PDB entry 7PAV | X-ray diffraction, 2.20 A resolution | chains A and B

[Chain A (and B)]
Protein: Mucosa-associated lymphoid tissue lymphoma translocation protein 1
Organism: Homo sapiens
Notes: EC 3.4.22.-; chain B of this document is another copy of the same molecule, construct and numbering; everything in this record applies to it too
Reference sequence: Q9UDY8 (MALT1_HUMAN); residues 339-719 here = UniProt positions 339-719
Amino-acid sequence (388 residues; row label = number of the first residue in the row):
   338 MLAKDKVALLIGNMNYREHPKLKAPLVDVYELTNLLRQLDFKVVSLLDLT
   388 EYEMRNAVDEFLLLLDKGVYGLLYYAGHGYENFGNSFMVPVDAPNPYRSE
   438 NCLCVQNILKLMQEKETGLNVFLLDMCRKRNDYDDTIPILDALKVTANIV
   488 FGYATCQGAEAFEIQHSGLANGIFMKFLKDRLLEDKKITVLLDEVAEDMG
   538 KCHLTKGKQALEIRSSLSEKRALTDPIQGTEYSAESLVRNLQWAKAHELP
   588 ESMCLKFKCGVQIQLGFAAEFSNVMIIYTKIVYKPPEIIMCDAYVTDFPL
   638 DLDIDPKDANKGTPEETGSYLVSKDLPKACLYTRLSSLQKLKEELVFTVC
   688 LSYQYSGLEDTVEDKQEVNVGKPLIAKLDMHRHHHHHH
Not modelled in the structure: 502-506, 619-629, 664-666, 692-698, 721-725 (chain B: 500-505, 566-568, 693-695, 718-725)
Construct notes: initiating methionine (338); engineered mutation Lys595 (Asp in Q9UDY8), Lys617 (Ser in Q9UDY8), Ala666 (His in Q9UDY8), Glu681 (His in Q9UDY8); expression tag (720-725)
UniProt features mapped onto this chain:
  - motif: Leu369 to Leu376 (Nuclear export signal)
  - active site: His415, Cys464
  - mutagenesis: Cys464 (C464A: Slight decrease in NF-kappa-B activation), Glu653 (E653A: Abolishes binding to TRAF6)
Reported in the primary citation:
  - conformationally variable residues (side-chain flip): Trp580
  - binding site for the ligand 6IO: Leu383, Leu386, Asn393, Trp580, Ile712

[Chain A / chain B interface]
Pairs across the interface - 50 pairs, chain A then chain B:
  Phe420(A) - Phe420(B)
  Phe420(A) - Ile474(B)  hydrophobic
  Gly421(A) - Phe420(B)
  Arg467(A) - Ile476(B)
  Ile474(A) - Phe420(B)  hydrophobic
  Pro475(A) - Phe420(B)
  Ile476(A) - Arg467(B)
  Ala479(A) - Gly495(B)
  Val482(A) - Ala496(B)  hydrophobic
  Val482(A) - Gly544(B)
  Val482(A) - Lys545(B)
  Val482(A) - Ala547(B)  hydrophobic
  Ala484(A) - Ala547(B)  hydrophobic
  Cys493(A) - Ser553(B)
  Gln494(A) - Leu480(B)
  Lys524(A) - Asp530(B)  salt bridge
  Lys524(A) - Glu534(B)  salt bridge
  Thr526(A) - Asp530(B)  hydrogen bond
  Val527(A) - Asp530(B)
  Asp530(A) - Lys524(B)  salt bridge
  Asp530(A) - Thr526(B)  hydrogen bond
  Asp530(A) - Val527(B)
  Ala533(A) - Ser555(B)
  Glu534(A) - Lys524(B)  salt bridge
  Glu534(A) - Ser555(B)
  Glu534(A) - Lys557(B)
  Gly537(A) - Ser555(B)
  Lys538(A) - Ser555(B)  hydrogen bond (side chain-backbone)
  Gly544(A) - Val482(B)
  Ala547(A) - Val482(B)  hydrophobic
  Ala547(A) - Ala484(B)  hydrophobic
  Leu548(A) - Ser552(B)
  Leu548(A) - Ser553(B)
  Glu549(A) - Arg551(B)
  Glu549(A) - Ser552(B)
  Ile550(A) - Ile550(B)
  Ile550(A) - Arg551(B)
  Ile550(A) - Ser552(B)  hydrogen bond (backbone-backbone)
  Arg551(A) - Glu549(B)
  Arg551(A) - Ile550(B)
  Arg551(A) - Arg551(B)
  Ser552(A) - Leu548(B)
  Ser552(A) - Glu549(B)
  Ser552(A) - Ile550(B)  hydrogen bond (backbone-backbone)
  Ser553(A) - Cys493(B)
  Ser553(A) - Leu548(B)
  Ser555(A) - Ala533(B)
  Ser555(A) - Glu534(B)
  Ser555(A) - Gly537(B)
  Lys557(A) - Glu534(B)
Also at the interface, not in a pair above, chain A (32 interface residues in all): Lys545, Leu554, Glu556
Also at the interface, not in a pair above, chain B (31 interface residues in all): Gln546, Leu554, Glu556

[Overview]
Chain A and chain B form an interface of 32 and 31 residues respectively; the contacts include 5 hydrogen
bonds and 4 salt bridges. Polar pairs include Lys524(A)-Asp530(B), Lys524(A)-Glu534(B) and
Thr526(A)-Asp530(B). From the paper: a binding site for the ligand 6IO at Leu383(A), Leu386(A) and Asn393(A)
among others; conformational variability at Trp580(A).
Chain A and chain B are both Mucosa-associated lymphoid tissue lymphoma translocation protein 1 (Homo
sapiens); the structure, MALT1 in complex with compound 1, was determined by X-ray diffraction together with
7PAW from the same study.
